8X8V - chain A; structure by X-ray diffraction, 2.00 A resolution.

# Chain A
Name: Polyhedrin, Myc proto-oncogene protein
From: Bombyx mori cypovirus 1
UniProt: chimeric construct of P11041, P01106: residues 1-14 from P11041 (PYHD_CPVBM) positions 1-14 (same numbers); residues 15-25 from P01106 positions 417-427 (UniProt number = residue number + 402); residues 26-248 from P11041 (PYHD_CPVBM) positions 26-248 (same numbers)
Amino-acid sequence (248 residues; each row starts with the number of its first residue):
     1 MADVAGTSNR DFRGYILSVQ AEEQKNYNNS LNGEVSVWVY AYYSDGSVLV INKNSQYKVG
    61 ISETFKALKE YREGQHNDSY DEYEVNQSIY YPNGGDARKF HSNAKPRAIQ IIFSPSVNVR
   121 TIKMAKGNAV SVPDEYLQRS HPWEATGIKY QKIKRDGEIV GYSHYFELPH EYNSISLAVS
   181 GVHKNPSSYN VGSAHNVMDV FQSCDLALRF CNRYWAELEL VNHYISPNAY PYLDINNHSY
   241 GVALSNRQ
Unresolved in the structure: 1-10, 70-103, 129-134, 193-194, 245-248
Differences from the reference sequence: engineered mutation Gln-151 (Arg in P11041)
Curated features (UniProtKB/Swiss-Prot):
  - glycosylation (N-linked (GlcNAc...) asparagine): Asn-28, Asn-77, Asn-86, Asn-237

# Summary
Chain A is Polyhedrin, Myc proto-oncogene protein (Bombyx mori cypovirus 1); the structure, Crystal structure
of Cypovirus Polyhedra mutant fused with c-Myc fragment, was determined by X-ray diffraction (same publication
as 8WLG, 8X8S and 8J2Q).
